PDB entry 6K7Y | electron microscopy, 3.60 A resolution | chains F and I of the 20 polymer chains in the assembly

[Chain F]
Molecule: Essential MCU regulator, mitochondrial
Source organism: Homo sapiens
Reference sequence: Q9H4I9 (EMRE_HUMAN); residue numbers follow UniProt; this construct covers 48-101
Amino-acid sequence (54 residues; row label = number of the first residue in the row):
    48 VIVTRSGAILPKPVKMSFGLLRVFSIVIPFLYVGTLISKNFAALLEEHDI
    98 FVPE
Curated features (UniProtKB/Swiss-Prot):
  - motif: Gly81 to Ser85 (GXXXX[G/A/S])
  - mutagenesis: Pro58 (P58W: Abolished interaction with MCU), Lys59 (K59W: Abolished interaction with MCU), Pro60 (P60A/W: Abolished interaction with MCU), Leu67 to Val70 (Does not affect interaction with MCU), Gly81 (G81W: Abolishes calcium uptake into mitochondria), Leu83 (L83W: Promotes association with MCU, protecting SMDT1/EMRE from degradation by AFG3L2 and SP7), Ser85 (S85W: Abolishes calcium uptake into mitochondria. Promotes association with MCU, protecting SMDT1/EMRE from degradation by AFG3L2 and SP7)

[Chain I]
Molecule: Calcium uptake protein 1, mitochondrial
Source organism: Homo sapiens
Reference sequence: Q9BPX6 (MICU1_HUMAN); residue numbers follow UniProt; this construct covers 1-476
Amino-acid sequence (476 residues; row label = number of the first residue in the row):
     1 MFRLNSLSALAELAVGSRWYHGGSQPIQIRRRLMMVAFLGASAVTASTGL
    51 LWKRAHAESPPCVDNLKSDIGDKGKNKDEGDVCNHEKKTADLAPHPEEKK
   101 KKRSGFRDRKVMEYENRIRAYSTPDKIFRYFATLKVISEPGEAEVFMTPE
   151 DFVRSITPNEKQPEHLGLDQYIIKRFDGKKISQEREKFADEGSIFYTLGE
   201 CGLISFSDYIFLTTVLSTPQRNFEIAFKMFDLNGDGEVDMEEFEQVQSII
   251 RSQTSMGMRHRDRPTTGNTLKSGLCSALTTYFFGADLKGKLTIKNFLEFQ
   301 RKLQHDVLKLEFERHDPVDGRITERQFGGMLLAYSGVQSKKLTAMQRQLK
   351 KHFKEGKGLTFQEVENFFTFLKNINDVDTALSFYHMAGASLDKVTMQQVA
   401 RTVAKVELSDHVCDVVFALFDCDGNGELSNKEFVSIMKQRLMRGLEKPKD
   451 MGFTRLMQAMWKCAQETAWDFALPKQ
Unresolved in the structure: 1-104, 135-144, 161-188, 255-275, 446-452
Curated features (UniProtKB/Swiss-Prot):
  - region: Lys99 to Lys110 (Polybasic region), Lys126 to Arg129 (K/R-ring), Arg259 to Arg263 (K/R-ring), Arg455 to Gln465 (C-helix region)
  - binding site (Ca(2+)): Asp231, Asn233, Asp235, Glu237, Glu242, Asp421, Asp423, Asn425, Glu427, Glu432
  - modified residue: Ser122 (Phosphoserine), Arg455 (Asymmetric dimethylarginine)
  - natural variant: Arg18 to Gln476 (deletion: In MPXPS), Arg129 to Gln476 (deletion: In MPXPS), Arg129 (R129P: In MPXPS; uncertain significance), Arg185 (deletion: In MPXPS)
  - mutagenesis: Lys99 to Arg103 (Abolishes interaction with EMRE/SMDT1), Lys99 to Lys102 (Abolishes interaction with EMRE/SMDT1 while maintaining interaction with MICU2), Phe106 (F106A: Slightly decreased ability to inhibit MCU channel activity in absence of calcium), Tyr114 (Y114A: Decreased ability to inhibit MCU channel activity in absence of calcium), Arg117 (R117A: Slightly decreased ability to inhibit MCU channel activity in absence of calcium), Arg119 (R119E: Impaired interaction with MCU; R119K: Does not affect interaction with MCU), Tyr121 (Y121A: Decreased ability to inhibit MCU channel activity in absence of calcium), Lys126 to Arg129 (Abolished ability to inhibit MCU channel activity in absence of calcium; when associated with 259-E--E-263), Lys126 (K126A: Abolished ability to inhibit MCU channel activity in absence of calcium; K126E: Abolished ability to inhibit MCU in absence of calcium), Arg129 (R129A: Decreased ability to inhibit MCU channel activity in absence of calcium), Arg154 (R154K: Does not affect interaction with MCU; R154Q: Impaired interaction with MCU), Arg221 (R221A: Abolishes homooligomerization), 14 further mutagenesis entries in UniProt

[Chain F / chain I interface]
Pairs across the interface (6; chain F residue first):
  His95(F) with Thr467(I)
  Asp96(F) with Ser339(I); Lys340(I); Lys341(I)
  Ile97(F) with Lys340(I)
  Val99(F) with Lys341(I)
Also at the interface, not in a pair above, chain F (5 interface residues in all): Glu101
Also at the interface, not in a pair above, chain I (6 interface residues in all): Ala344, Cys463
Interface features reported in the paper:
  - interface residues, chain I: Ser339(I)

[In short]
The interface between chain F and chain I involves 5 residues on one side and 6 on the other. Curated
annotation (UniProt) lists 11 mutagenesis sites on chain F; 10 Ca2+-binding residues and 40 mutagenesis sites
on chain I. From the paper: the interface residue Ser339(I).
Here chain F is Essential MCU regulator, mitochondrial and chain I is Calcium uptake protein 1, mitochondrial,
both from Homo sapiens. Entry 6K7Y (Intact human mitochondrial calcium uniporter complex with MICU1/MICU2
subunits) was determined by electron microscopy together with 6K7X from the same study.
